6QTW - chains A and B; structure by X-ray diffraction, 1.39 A resolution.

Chain A:
Molecule: E3 ubiquitin-protein ligase COP1
Source organism: Arabidopsis thaliana
Notes: EC 2.3.2.27
UniProt: P43254 (COP1_ARATH); numbering as in UniProt (aligned over 349-675)
Chain sequence (330 residues; row label = number of the first residue in the row):
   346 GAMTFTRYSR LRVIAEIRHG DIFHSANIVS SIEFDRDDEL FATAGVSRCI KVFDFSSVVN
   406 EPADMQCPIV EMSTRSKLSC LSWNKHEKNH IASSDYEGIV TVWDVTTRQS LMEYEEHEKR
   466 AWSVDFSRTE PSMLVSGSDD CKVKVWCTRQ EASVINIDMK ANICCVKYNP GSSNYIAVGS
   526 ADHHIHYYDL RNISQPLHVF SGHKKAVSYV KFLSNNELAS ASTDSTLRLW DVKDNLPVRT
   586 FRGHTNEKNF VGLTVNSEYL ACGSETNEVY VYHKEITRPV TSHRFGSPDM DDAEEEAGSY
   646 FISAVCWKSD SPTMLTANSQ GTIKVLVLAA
Disordered / not traced: 346-351, 364-371, 408-410, 631-643
Sequence notes: expression tag (346-348)
Modified positions: Cys492 (S-hydroxycysteine; CSO); Cys510 (S-hydroxycysteine; CSO)
Ligand contacts:
  - malonate ion (MLI), molecule 1: Ile414, Val415, Glu416, Arg453
  - malonate ion (MLI), molecule 2: Ser627, His628, Arg629
Swiss-Prot annotation at these positions:
  - region: Lys593 to Phe595 (Binding of human TRIB1 COP1-binding-motif)
  - site (Human TRIB1 COP1-binding motif): Lys422, Tyr441
  - mutagenesis: Lys422 (K422E: 5-fold increase in interaction with HY5, weak interaction with BBX24/STO and BBX25/STH, and at low light intensity shorter hypocotyl), Arg465 (R465E: No interaction with BBX24/STO and BBX25/STH, and at low light intensity shorter hypocotyl), Trp467 (W467A: No interaction with HY5, BBX24/STO and BBX25/STH and at low light intensity shorter hypocotyl), Val523 to Arg584 (In COP1-8; no interaction with SPA1 and lethal), Gly524 (G524E: In COP1-9; no interaction with HY5, SPA1, BBX25/STH or BBX24/STO and lethal), Lys550 (K550E: No interaction with HY5, BBX24/STO and BBX25/STH and at low light intensity shorter hypocotyl), Glu592 (E592R: Better interaction with HY5, BBX24/STO and BBX25/STH and slightly longer hypocotyls)
From the paper describing this entry:
  - mutagenesis - K422A: increased binding to full-length UVR8
  - mutagenesis - Y441A, W467A: abolished signaling in response to UV-B
  - mutagenesis - K422A: unchanged binding to UV-B-activated full-length UVR8
  - mutagenesis - K422A (4-fold): increased binding to CO VP peptide
  - mutagenesis - K422A: decreased binding to CRY2527-535
  - mutagenesis - Y441A, W467A: decreased binding to UVR8
  - mutagenesis - Y441A, W467A: decreased binding to HY5
  - mutagenesis - K422A, W467A: decreased growth
  - mutagenesis - Y441A: increased growth

Chain B:
Molecule: Cryptochrome-1
UniProt: Q43125 (CRY1_ARATH); residues 545-554 here correspond to UniProt positions 544-553 (UniProt number = residue number - 1)
Chain sequence (11 residues; row label = number of the first residue in the row):
   544 XEDQMVPSIT Y
Disordered / not traced: 544, 552-554
Sequence notes: acetylation (544); conflict Tyr554 (Ser553 in Q43125)
Modified positions: ACE (acetyl group) at position 544

How chain A and chain B interact:
Contacting residue pairs (27):
  Ile373(A) - Asp546(B)
  Ile373(A) - Gln547(B)
  Ser375(A) - Gln547(B)  hydrogen bond
  Val391(A) - Asp546(B)
  Lys422(A) - Asp546(B)  salt bridge
  Tyr441(A) - Asp546(B)
  Tyr441(A) - Gln547(B)  hydrogen bond
  Trp467(A) - Gln547(B)
  Trp467(A) - Met548(B)
  Trp467(A) - Pro550(B)
  Asp484(A) - Pro550(B)
  Asn507(A) - Pro550(B)
  Cys509(A) - Pro550(B)  hydrophobic
  Ala551(A) - Val549(B)  hydrophobic
  Ala551(A) - Pro550(B)
  Ser553(A) - Val549(B)
  Thr568(A) - Val549(B)
  Lys593(A) - Glu545(B)  salt bridge
  Lys593(A) - Met548(B)
  Lys593(A) - Val549(B)  hydrogen bond (backbone-backbone)
  Asn594(A) - Asp546(B)
  Asn594(A) - Gln547(B)  hydrogen bond (side chain-backbone)
  Asn594(A) - Met548(B)  hydrogen bond
  Asn594(A) - Val549(B)
  Phe595(A) - Gln547(B)  hydrogen bond (backbone-backbone)
  Phe595(A) - Met548(B)
  Phe595(A) - Val549(B)
Also at the interface, not in a pair above, chain A (18 interface residues in all): Leu423, Ser424, Ala526
Also at the interface, not in a pair above, chain B (7 interface residues in all): Ser551
From the paper, about this interface:
  - residue pairs: Asp546(B)-Lys422(A)

Overview:
18 residues of chain A and 7 residues of chain B are in contact; the contacts include 6 hydrogen bonds and 2
salt bridges. Polar contacts include Lys422(A)-Asp546(B), Lys593(A)-Glu545(B) and Ser375(A)-Gln547(B). The
authors report a contact between Asp546(B) and Lys422(A). The paper reports that Y441A and W467A of chain A
abolish signaling in response to UV-B; Y441A and W467A of chain A reduce binding to UVR8.
Chain A is E3 ubiquitin-protein ligase COP1 (Arabidopsis thaliana) and chain B is Cryptochrome-1; the
structure, Crystal structure of an Arabidopsis WD40 domain in complex with a blue light photoreceptor, was
determined by X-ray diffraction, deposited together with 6QTO, 6QTQ, 6QTR, 6QTS, 6QTT, 6QTU, 6QTV and 6QTX.
